8PBD - chains F and U of the 21 polymer chains in the assembly; structure by electron microscopy, 2.83 A resolution.

# Chain F
Name: DNA repair protein RAD51 homolog 1
From: Homo sapiens
UniProtKB: Q06609 (RAD51_HUMAN); numbering as in UniProt (aligned over 1-339)
Chain sequence (339 residues; numbered 1 to 339; the number before each row is that of its first residue):
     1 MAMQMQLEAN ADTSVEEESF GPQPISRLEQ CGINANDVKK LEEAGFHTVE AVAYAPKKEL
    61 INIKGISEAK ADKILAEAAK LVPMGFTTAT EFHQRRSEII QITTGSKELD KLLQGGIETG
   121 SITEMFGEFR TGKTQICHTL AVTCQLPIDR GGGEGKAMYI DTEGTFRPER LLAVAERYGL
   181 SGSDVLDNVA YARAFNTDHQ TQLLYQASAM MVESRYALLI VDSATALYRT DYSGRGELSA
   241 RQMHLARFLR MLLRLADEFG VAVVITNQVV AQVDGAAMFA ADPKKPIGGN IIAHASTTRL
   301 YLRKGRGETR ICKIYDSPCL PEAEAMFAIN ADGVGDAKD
Unresolved in the structure: 1-20, 275-282
Ion coordination: Ca2+ site 1: Thr134, Glu163 (together with ATP); Ca2+ site 2: Ala293, Ser296 (together with ATP)
Residues lining bound ligands:
  - ATP (adenosine-5'-triphosphate), molecule 1: Glu128, Phe129, Arg130, Thr131, Gly132, Lys133, Thr134, Gln135, Glu163, Arg170, Arg310, Ile329, Asn330, Ala331
  - ATP, molecule 2: Ala293, His294, Ser296, Ile314, Asp316, Ser317, Pro318, Cys319, Leu320, Pro321, Glu322
What the authors report for this chain:
  - mutagenesis - D184A, D184A/D187A: decreased binding to Breast cancer type 2 susceptibility protein
  - mutagenesis - D184A, D184A/D187A: decreased binding to BRC4

# Chain U
Molecule: DNA strand 2
Sequence (27 nucleotides; row label = number of the first residue in the row):
     1 TCCTCCTCCT CCTCCTCCTC CTCCTCC

# Chain F / chain U interface
Residue-residue contacts (8):
  Arg235(F) - DC18(U)  base contact
  Arg235(F) - DT19(U)  hydrogen bond to the phosphate
  Gly236(F) - DT19(U)  phosphate contact
  Gly236(F) - DC20(U)  sugar contact
  Ser239(F) - DC20(U)  base contact
  Val273(F) - DC15(U)  base contact
  Val273(F) - DT16(U)  base contact
  Asp274(F) - DT16(U)  base contact
Also at the interface, not in a pair above, chain U (6 interface residues in all): DC21

# In short
The interface between chain F and chain U involves 5 residues on one side and 6 on the other; the contacts
include 1 hydrogen bond. Its one hydrogen-bonded contact is Arg235(F)-DT19(U). From the paper: D184A and
D184A/D187A of chain F reduce binding to Breast cancer type 2 susceptibility protein; D184A and D184A/D187A of
chain F reduce binding to BRC4.
Here chain F is DNA repair protein RAD51 homolog 1 (Homo sapiens) and chain U is DNA strand 2. Entry 8PBD
(RAD51 filament on dsDNA bound by the BRCA2 c-terminus) was determined by electron microscopy, deposited
together with 8PBC.
